2XCP - chains A and P of the 3 polymer chains in the assembly; structure by X-ray diffraction, 2.60 A resolution.

# Chain A
Protein: DNA polymerase IV
Organism: Sulfolobus solfataricus
Notes: EC 2.7.7.7
UniProt: Q97W02 (DPO42_SULSO); residue numbers follow UniProt; this construct covers 1-352
Chain sequence (358 residues; each row starts with the number of its first residue; numbers below 1 keep their minus sign (His-5 is residue -5)):
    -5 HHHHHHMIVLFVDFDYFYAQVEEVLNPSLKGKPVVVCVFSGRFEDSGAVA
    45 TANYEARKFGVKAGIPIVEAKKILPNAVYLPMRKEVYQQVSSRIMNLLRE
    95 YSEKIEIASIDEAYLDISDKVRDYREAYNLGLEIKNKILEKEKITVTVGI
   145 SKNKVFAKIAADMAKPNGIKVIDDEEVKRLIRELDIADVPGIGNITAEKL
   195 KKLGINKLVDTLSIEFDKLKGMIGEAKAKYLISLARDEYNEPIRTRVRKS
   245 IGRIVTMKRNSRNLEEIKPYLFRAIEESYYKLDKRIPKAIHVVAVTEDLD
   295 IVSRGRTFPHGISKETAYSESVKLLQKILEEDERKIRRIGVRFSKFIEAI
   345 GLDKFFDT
Not modelled in the structure: -5 to 0, 343-352
Construct notes: expression tag (-5 to 0)
Ion coordination: Mg2+ site 1: Asp7, Phe8, Asp105 (together with 2'-deoxycytidine-5'-triphosphate); Mg2+ site 2: Asp7, Asp105, Glu106 (together with 2'-deoxycytidine-5'-triphosphate); Mg2+ site 3: Asp294 (shared with DG9(P) of chain P)
Residues lining bound ligands: 2'-deoxycytidine-5'-triphosphate (DCP): Asp7, Phe8, Asp9, Tyr10, Phe11, Tyr12, Ala44, Thr45, Tyr48, Arg51, Ala57, Ile104, Asp105, Glu106, Lys159
Curated features (UniProtKB/Swiss-Prot):
  - active site: Glu106
  - binding site (Mg(2+)): Asp7, Asp105
  - site: Tyr12 (Substrate discrimination)
  - mutagenesis: Asp105 to Glu106 (Loss of function), Glu342 to Thr352 (Almost complete loss of interaction with PCNA)
From the paper describing this entry:
  - Mg2+ coordination: Asp7, Asp105, Glu106

# Chain P
Molecule: 13-nt DNA strand
Sequence (13 nucleotides; row label = number of the first residue in the row):
     1 GGGGGAAGGATTC
Modified / non-standard residues: DOC (2',3'-dideoxycytidine-5'-monophosphate) at position 13
Ion coordination: Mg2+: DG9 (shared with Asp294(A) of chain A)

# Chain A / chain P interface
Contacting residue pairs - 25 pairs, chain A then chain P:
  Ser103(A) with DOC_13(P), sugar contact
  Glu106(A) with DOC_13(P), sugar contact
  Lys152(A) with DOC_13(P), salt bridge to the phosphate
  Pro184(A) with DT12(P), phosphate contact
  Gly185(A) with DT11(P), phosphate contact; DT12(P), hydrogen bond to the phosphate
  Ile186(A) with DT11(P), phosphate contact; DT12(P), phosphate contact
  Gly187(A) with DT11(P), hydrogen bond to the phosphate
  Asn188(A) with DT11(P), phosphate contact
  Ile189(A) with DA10(P), phosphate contact; DT11(P), phosphate contact
  Thr190(A) with DA10(P), hydrogen bond to the phosphate; DT11(P), hydrogen bond to the phosphate
  Lys221(A) with DT11(P), sugar contact
  Val296(A) with DG8(P), phosphate contact
  Ser297(A) with DA7(P), sugar contact; DG8(P), hydrogen bond to the phosphate
  Arg298(A) with DA7(P), sugar contact; DG8(P), salt bridge to the phosphate
  Gly299(A) with DA7(P), hydrogen bond to the phosphate
  Arg300(A) with DA6(P), phosphate contact
  Thr301(A) with DG5(P), sugar contact; DA6(P), hydrogen bond to the phosphate
  Lys339(A) with DG5(P), salt bridge to the phosphate
Interface residues without a listed pair, chain A (23 interface residues in all): Ile104, Asp105, Val183, Ile295, Lys321

# Overview
The interface between chain A and chain P involves 23 residues on one side and 8 on the other; the contacts
include 7 hydrogen bonds and 3 salt bridges. Among the polar pairs are Gly185(A)-DT12(P), Gly187(A)-DT11(P)
and Thr190(A)-DA10(P). Chain A binds 2'-deoxycytidine-5'-triphosphate. From the paper: Mg2+ coordination by
Asp7(A), Asp105(A) and Glu106(A).
Chain A is DNA polymerase IV (Sulfolobus solfataricus) and chain P is a 13-nt DNA strand; the structure,
TERNARY COMPLEX OF SULFOLOBUS SOLFATARICUS DPO4 DNA POLYMERASE, 7,8- DIHYDRO-8-OXODEOXYGUANINE MODIFIED DNA
AND dCTP - MAGNESIUM ..., was determined by X-ray diffraction, deposited together with 2XC9 and 2XCA.
